4ALI - chains A and B of the 4 polymer chains in the assembly; structure by X-ray diffraction, 2.10 A resolution.

== Chain A (and B) ==
Molecule: Enoyl-[acyl-carrier-protein] reductase [NADPH]
From: Staphylococcus aureus
Notes: EC 1.3.1.10; chain B of this document is another copy of the same molecule, construct and numbering; everything in this record applies to it too
UniProt: Q7A6D8 (Q7A5D8_STAAN); residues 1-256 here = UniProt positions 1-256
Sequence (282 residues; row label = number of the first residue in the row; numbers below 1 keep their minus sign (Met-25 is residue -25)):
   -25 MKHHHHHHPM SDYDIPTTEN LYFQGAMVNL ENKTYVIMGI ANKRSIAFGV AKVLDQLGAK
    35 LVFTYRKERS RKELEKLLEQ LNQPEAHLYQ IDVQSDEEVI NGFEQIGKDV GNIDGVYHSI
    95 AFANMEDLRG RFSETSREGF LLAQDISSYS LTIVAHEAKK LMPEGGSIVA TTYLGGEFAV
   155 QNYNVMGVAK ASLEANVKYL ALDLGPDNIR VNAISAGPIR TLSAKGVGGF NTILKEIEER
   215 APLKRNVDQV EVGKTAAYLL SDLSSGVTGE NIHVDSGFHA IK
Disordered / not traced: -25 to 2 (chain B: -25 to 1)
Sequence notes: expression tag (-25 to 0); engineered mutation Val2 (Leu in Q7A6D8)
Residues lining bound ligands:
  - glutamic acid (GLU): Arg103, Ala198, Lys199, Val201, Gly202, Gly203, Phe204, Asn205
  - NADP (NAP; NADP nicotinamide-adenine-dinucleotide phosphate): Gly13, Ile14, Ala15, Ser19, Ile20, Tyr39, Arg40, Lys41, Ser44, Ile65, Asp66, Val67, Gln68, Ser93, Ile94, Ala95, Phe96, Ile120, Thr145, Thr146, Tyr147, Tyr157, Lys164, Ala190, Gly191, Pro192, Ile193, Thr195, Leu196, Ser197, Phe204
  - triclosan (TCL): Ala95, Phe96, Ala97, Leu102, Tyr147, Tyr157, Met160, Lys164, Pro192, Ser197, Ala198, Val201, Phe204
Reported in the primary citation:
  - binding site for triclosan: Ala95, Phe96, Ala97, Leu102, Tyr147, Tyr157, Met160, Ser197, Ala198, Val201, Phe204
  - contacts within the chain: Ala95-Ser197 (water-mediated contact), Arg194-Asn205 (hydrogen bond)
  - conformationally variable residues (loop rearrangement, order/disorder transition): Ala95, Phe96, Ser197
  - binding site for NADP: Ser44
  - mutagenesis - R40Q/K41N: increased catalytic activity on NADH
  - mutagenesis - R40Q/K41N/S44L: decreased catalytic activity
  - specificity-determining residues: Ser197 (by similarity / conservation)

== Chain A / chain B interface ==
Pairs across the interface (91; chain A residue first):
  Val67(A) - Arg111(B)  hydrogen bond (backbone-side chain)
  Gln68(A) - Arg111(B)
  Ser69(A) - Arg111(B)
  Asp70(A) - Arg111(B)  salt bridge
  Arg105(A) - Lys133(B)
  Arg105(A) - Asp177(B)  salt bridge
  Arg105(A) - Asp181(B)  salt bridge
  Phe106(A) - Thr126(B)
  Phe106(A) - Asn170(B)
  Phe106(A) - Tyr173(B)  hydrophobic
  Phe106(A) - Leu174(B)
  Phe106(A) - Asp177(B)  hydrogen bond (backbone-side chain)
  Ser107(A) - Thr126(B)
  Ser107(A) - His130(B)
  Ser107(A) - Leu174(B)
  Ser107(A) - Asp177(B)  hydrogen bond
  Ser107(A) - Leu178(B)
  Glu108(A) - His130(B)
  Thr109(A) - Tyr123(B)  hydrogen bond (backbone-side chain)
  Ser110(A) - Tyr123(B)
  Arg111(A) - Val67(B)  hydrogen bond (side chain-backbone)
  Arg111(A) - Gln68(B)  hydrogen bond (side chain-backbone)
  Arg111(A) - Ser69(B)
  Arg111(A) - Asp70(B)  salt bridge
  Arg111(A) - Asp119(B)  salt bridge
  Arg111(A) - Tyr123(B)  hydrogen bond (backbone-side chain)
  Arg111(A) - Ile127(B)
  Phe114(A) - Gln118(B)
  Phe114(A) - Ser122(B)
  Phe114(A) - Tyr123(B)  hydrophobic
  Phe114(A) - Ser166(B)
  Phe114(A) - Asn170(B)
  Leu115(A) - Leu115(B)
  Leu115(A) - Asp119(B)
  Gln118(A) - Phe114(B)
  Gln118(A) - Gln118(B)  hydrogen bond
  Gln118(A) - Ser166(B)
  Asp119(A) - Arg111(B)  salt bridge
  Asp119(A) - Leu115(B)
  Ser122(A) - Phe114(B)
  Tyr123(A) - Thr109(B)  hydrogen bond (side chain-backbone)
  Tyr123(A) - Ser110(B)
  Tyr123(A) - Arg111(B)  hydrogen bond (side chain-backbone)
  Tyr123(A) - Phe114(B)  hydrophobic
  Thr126(A) - Phe106(B)
  Thr126(A) - Ser107(B)
  His130(A) - Ser107(B)
  His130(A) - Glu108(B)
  Lys133(A) - Arg105(B)
  Gly149(A) - Tyr173(B)  hydrogen bond (backbone-side chain)
  Glu151(A) - Lys172(B)  hydrogen bond (backbone-side chain)
  Phe152(A) - Tyr173(B)  hydrogen bond (backbone-side chain)
  Ala153(A) - Lys172(B)
  Ala153(A) - Tyr173(B)
  Ala153(A) - Leu176(B)  hydrophobic
  Val154(A) - Tyr173(B)  hydrogen bond (backbone-side chain)
  Gln155(A) - Leu176(B)
  Tyr157(A) - Tyr173(B)
  Asn158(A) - Tyr173(B)
  Gly161(A) - Tyr173(B)
  Val162(A) - Ser166(B)
  Val162(A) - Asn170(B)
  Ala165(A) - Ala165(B)
  Ala165(A) - Ala169(B)  hydrophobic
  Ser166(A) - Phe114(B)
  Ser166(A) - Gln118(B)
  Ser166(A) - Val162(B)
  Ala169(A) - Ala165(B)  hydrophobic
  Asn170(A) - Phe106(B)
  Asn170(A) - Phe114(B)
  Lys172(A) - Glu151(B)  hydrogen bond (side chain-backbone)
  Lys172(A) - Ala153(B)
  Tyr173(A) - Phe106(B)  hydrophobic
  Tyr173(A) - Gly149(B)  hydrogen bond (side chain-backbone)
  Tyr173(A) - Phe152(B)  hydrogen bond (side chain-backbone)
  Tyr173(A) - Ala153(B)
  Tyr173(A) - Val154(B)  hydrogen bond (side chain-backbone)
  Tyr173(A) - Tyr157(B)
  Tyr173(A) - Asn158(B)
  Tyr173(A) - Gly161(B)
  Tyr173(A) - Val162(B)  hydrophobic
  Leu174(A) - Phe106(B)  hydrophobic
  Leu174(A) - Ser107(B)
  Leu176(A) - Ala153(B)
  Leu176(A) - Gln155(B)
  Asp177(A) - Arg105(B)  salt bridge
  Asp177(A) - Phe106(B)  hydrogen bond (side chain-backbone)
  Asp177(A) - Ser107(B)  hydrogen bond
  Leu178(A) - Arg105(B)
  Leu178(A) - Ser107(B)
  Asp181(A) - Arg105(B)  salt bridge
Interface residues without a listed pair, chain A (42 interface residues in all): Ile127

== Overview ==
Chain A and chain B each contribute 42 residues to their interface, with 20 hydrogen bonds and 8 salt bridges.
Polar pairs include Asp70(A)-Arg111(B), Arg105(A)-Asp177(B) and Arg105(A)-Asp181(B). From the paper: a binding
site for triclosan at Ala95(A), Phe96(A) and Ala97(A) among others; R40Q/K41N of chain A increase catalytic
activity on NADH.
Chain A and chain B are both Enoyl-[acyl-carrier-protein] reductase [NADPH] (Staphylococcus aureus); the
structure, Crystal structure of S. aureus FabI in complex with NADP and triclosan (P1), was determined by
X-ray diffraction together with 4ALJ, 4ALK, 4ALL, 4ALM and 4ALN from the same study.
